Entry 5IC6 (X-ray diffraction, 2.70 A resolution); this record covers chains B and E of the 3 polymer chains in the assembly.

# Chain B
Molecule: Caspase-7 subunit p11
From: Homo sapiens
Notes: EC 3.4.22.60
UniProt: P55210 (CASP7_HUMAN); residue numbers follow UniProt; this construct covers 199-303
Amino-acid sequence (113 residues; each row starts with the number of its first residue):
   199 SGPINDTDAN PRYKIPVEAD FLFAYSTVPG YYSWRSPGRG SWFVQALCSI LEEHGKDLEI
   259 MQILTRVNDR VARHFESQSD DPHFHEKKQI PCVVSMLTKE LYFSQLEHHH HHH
Not modelled in the structure: 199-211, 302-311
Sequence notes: expression tag (304-311)
UniProt features mapped onto this chain:
  - region: Val226 to Gly238 (Loop L3), Glu274 to Ile288 (Loop L4)
  - site: Tyr223 (Involved in allosteric regulation)
  - modified residue: Arg233 (Microbial infection: ADP-riboxanated arginine), Ser239 (Phosphoserine)
  - mutagenesis: Asp206 (D206A: Reduced cleavage and activation by initiator caspases. Abolished cleavage and activation by initiator caspases; when associated with A-198), Tyr223 (Y223A/F/W/D/E: Does not significantly affect thiol protease catalytic efficiency), Tyr229 (Y229W: Strongly reduced thiol protease catalytic efficiency), Tyr230 to Ser234 (In esCasp-7 V3 mutant; promotes specificity toward alternate peptides with VEID, YVAD, WEHD, LETD or LEHD sequence; when associated with C-276. In esCasp-7 V4 mutant ...), Trp232 to Ser234 (In dsCasp-7 mutant; unable to cleave DEVD and VEID peptides; when associated with F-276), Arg233 (R233A: Abolished ADP-riboxanation by C.violaceum CopC), Ser239 (S239A: Abolished phosphorylation by PAK2; when associated with A-30 and A-173; S239E: Mimics phosphorylation; leading to inactivate thiol protease activity), Gln276 (Q276C: In esCasp-7 V3 mutant; promotes specificity toward alternate peptides with VEID, YVAD, WEHD, LETD or LEHD sequence; when associated with 230-V--V-234; Q276D: In esCasp-7 V4 mutant ...), Cys290 (C290S: Decreased phosphorylation by PAK2; C290T/N: Does not significantly affect thiol protease catalytic activity)

# Chain E
Molecule: DEVE peptide
Amino-acid sequence (4 residues; each row starts with the number of its first residue):
     1 DEVX
Modified positions: MKE ((4S)-4-amino-5-oxohexanoic acid) at position 4

# Interface between chain B and chain E
Pairs across the interface (17):
  Tyr230(B) with Val3(E), hydrophobic; MKE_4(E)
  Ser231(B) with Val3(E); MKE_4(E), hydrogen bond (backbone-backbone)
  Trp232(B) with Asp1(E); Glu2(E); Val3(E), hydrophobic
  Arg233(B) with Asp1(E); Glu2(E), salt bridge; Val3(E); MKE_4(E)
  Ser234(B) with Asp1(E), hydrogen bond
  Pro235(B) with Glu2(E)
  Trp240(B) with Asp1(E)
  Glu274(B) with Asp1(E)
  Ser275(B) with Asp1(E)
  Gln276(B) with Asp1(E), hydrogen bond (backbone-side chain)
Other interface residues (no listed pair), chain B (12 interface residues in all): Ser239, Phe282

# In short
The interface between chain B and chain E involves 12 residues on one side and 4 on the other; the contacts
include 3 hydrogen bonds and 1 salt bridge. Polar pairs include Arg233(B)-Glu2(E), Ser234(B)-Asp1(E) and
Gln276(B)-Asp1(E).
Here chain B is Caspase-7 subunit p11 (Homo sapiens) and chain E is DEVE peptide. Entry 5IC6 (Crystal
structure of caspase-7 DEVE peptide complex) was determined by X-ray diffraction (same publication as 5IC4).
